PDB entry 2P24 | X-ray diffraction, 2.15 A resolution | chains A and B

== Chain A ==
Name: H-2 class II histocompatibility antigen, A-U alpha chain
Organism: Mus musculus
UniProt: P14438 (HA2U_MOUSE); the construct lacks a stretch of the UniProt sequence, so the offset changes along the chain: 4-9 = UniProt 1-6; 10-192 = UniProt 8-190
Chain sequence (236 residues; row label = number of the first residue in the row; numbers below 1 keep their minus sign (Met-32 is residue -32)):
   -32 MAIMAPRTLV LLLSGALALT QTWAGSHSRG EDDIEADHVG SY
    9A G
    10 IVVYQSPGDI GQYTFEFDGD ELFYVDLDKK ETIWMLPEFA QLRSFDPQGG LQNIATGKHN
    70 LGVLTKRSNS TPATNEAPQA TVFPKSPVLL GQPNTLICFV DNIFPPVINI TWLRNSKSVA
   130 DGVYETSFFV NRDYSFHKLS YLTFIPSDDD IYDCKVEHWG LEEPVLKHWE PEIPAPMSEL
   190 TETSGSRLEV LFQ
Disordered / not traced: -32 to 0, 182-202
Disulfides: Cys107-Cys163
Differences from the reference sequence: expression tag (-32 to 3, 193-202)
Curated features (UniProtKB/Swiss-Prot):
  - region: Glu179 to Glu191 (Connecting peptide)
  - glycosylation: Asn118 (N-linked (GlcNAc...) asparagine)

== Chain B ==
Name: H-2 class II histocompatibility antigen, A-U beta chain
Organism: Mus musculus
UniProt: P06344 (HB2U_MOUSE); the construct lacks a stretch of the UniProt sequence and is renumbered around it, so the offset changes along the chain: 101-164 = UniProt 28-91; 167-184 = UniProt 92-109; 185-298 = UniProt 111-224
Chain sequence (259 residues; numbered -31 to 308 plus 1 insertion-coded residue; 82 numbers in that range are skipped by the numbering (no residue carries them; nothing is unmodelled there); the number before each row is that of its first residue; numbers below 1 keep their minus sign (Met-31 is residue -31)):
   -31 MAIMAPRTLV LLLSGALALT QTWAGSHSRG YGGRASDYKS AH
    91 KGGTGSGSGS GDSERHFVVQ FQPFCYFTNG TQRIRYVTRY IYNREEYLRF DSDVGEYRAV
   151 TELGRPDAEY YNKQ
   167 YLERTRAELD TVCRYNYE
  184A E
   185 TEVPTSLRRL EQPNVVISLS RTEALNHHNT LVCSVTDFYP AKIKVRWFRN GQEETVGVSS
   245 TQLIRNGDWT FQVLVMLEMT PRRGEVYTCH VEHPSLKSPI TVEWRAQSES ARSKSGSRLE
   305 VLFQ
Disordered / not traced: -31 to -4, 91-104, 205-212, 294-308
Disulfides: Cys115-Cys179, Cys217-Cys273
Differences from the reference sequence: linker (91-100); expression tag (299-308)
Curated features (UniProtKB/Swiss-Prot):
  - region: Arg289 to Lys298 (Connecting peptide)
  - glycosylation: Asn119 (N-linked (GlcNAc...) asparagine)

== Chain A / chain B interface ==
Pairs across the interface (148; chain A residue first):
  Ile1(A) - Tyr116(B)
  Ile1(A) - Arg125(B)
  Ile1(A) - Arg129(B)
  Ala3(A) - Tyr116(B)  hydrophobic
  Ala3(A) - Phe117(B)
  Ala3(A) - Thr118(B)
  Asp4(A) - Phe117(B)  hydrogen bond (backbone-backbone)
  Asp4(A) - Thr118(B)
  Asp4(A) - Asn119(B)  hydrogen bond (side chain-backbone)
  His5(A) - Cys115(B)
  His5(A) - Tyr116(B)
  His5(A) - Phe117(B)  hydrogen bond (backbone-backbone)
  His5(A) - Tyr183(B)
  His5(A) - Leu191(B)
  Val6(A) - Phe114(B)  hydrophobic
  Val6(A) - Cys115(B)
  Val6(A) - Tyr116(B)  hydrophobic
  Gly7(A) - Pro113(B)
  Gly7(A) - Phe114(B)
  Gly7(A) - Cys115(B)  hydrogen bond (backbone-backbone)
  Gly7(A) - Phe117(B)
  Ser8(A) - Pro113(B)  hydrogen bond (side chain-backbone)
  Ser8(A) - Phe114(B)
  Tyr9(A) - Arg2(B)
  Tyr9(A) - Ala3(B)
  Tyr9(A) - Ser4(B)  hydrogen bond (backbone-backbone)
  Tyr9(A) - Pro113(B)
  Tyr9(A) - Cys115(B)  hydrophobic
  Tyr9(A) - Val178(B)  hydrophobic
  Tyr9(A) - Asn182(B)
  Tyr9(A) - Glu186(B)  hydrogen bond
  Gly9A(A) - Phe111(B)
  Gly9A(A) - Pro113(B)
  Ile10(A) - Phe111(B)
  Val11(A) - Tyr6(B)  hydrophobic
  Val11(A) - Val109(B)
  Val11(A) - Gln110(B)
  Val11(A) - Phe111(B)  hydrogen bond (backbone-backbone)
  Val12(A) - Val109(B)
  Tyr13(A) - Val108(B)
  Tyr13(A) - Val109(B)  hydrogen bond (backbone-backbone)
  Gln14(A) - Phe107(B)
  Gln14(A) - Val108(B)
  Ser15(A) - His106(B)
  Ser15(A) - Phe107(B)  hydrogen bond (backbone-backbone)
  Pro16(A) - Arg105(B)
  Pro16(A) - His106(B)
  Tyr22(A) - Ala3(B)
  Phe24(A) - Ala3(B)  hydrophobic
  Phe26(A) - Glu186(B)
  Phe26(A) - Ser190(B)
  Asp27(A) - Arg249(B)  hydrogen bond (backbone-side chain)
  Gly28(A) - Arg249(B)
  Asp29(A) - Tyr223(B)
  Asp29(A) - Arg249(B)  salt bridge
  Asp29(A) - Trp253(B)
  Glu30(A) - Trp253(B)  hydrogen bond (backbone-side chain)
  Leu31(A) - Glu186(B)
  Leu31(A) - Trp253(B)  hydrophobic
  Met44(A) - Gly251(B)
  Met44(A) - Trp253(B)
  Leu45(A) - Arg193(B)
  Leu45(A) - Trp253(B)  hydrophobic
  Phe48(A) - Thr189(B)
  Phe48(A) - Ser190(B)
  Gln50(A) - Arg-3(B)
  Leu51(A) - Arg-3(B)
  Leu51(A) - Gly-2(B)
  Leu51(A) - Pro188(B)
  Leu51(A) - Thr189(B)
  Arg52(A) - Arg-3(B)
  Arg52(A) - Tyr-1(B)
  Arg52(A) - Thr185(B)  hydrogen bond
  Arg52(A) - Glu186(B)  salt bridge
  Arg52(A) - Thr189(B)  hydrogen bond
  Ser53(A) - Tyr-1(B)  hydrogen bond (backbone-backbone)
  Ser53(A) - Gly0(B)
  Ser53(A) - Gly1(B)  hydrogen bond (backbone-backbone)
  Phe54(A) - Gly1(B)
  Phe54(A) - Ala3(B)  hydrophobic
  Asn62(A) - Ser4(B)
  Asn62(A) - Asp5(B)
  Asn62(A) - Tyr6(B)  hydrogen bond (side chain-backbone)
  Thr65(A) - Tyr6(B)
  Thr65(A) - Lys7(B)
  Gly66(A) - Tyr6(B)
  Gly66(A) - Val109(B)
  His68(A) - Ser8(B)
  His68(A) - Ala9(B)  hydrogen bond (side chain-backbone)
  Asn69(A) - Tyr6(B)  hydrogen bond
  Asn69(A) - Lys7(B)  hydrogen bond (side chain-backbone)
  Asn69(A) - Ser8(B)
  Asn69(A) - Ala9(B)  hydrogen bond (side chain-backbone)
  Leu70(A) - Phe107(B)
  Leu70(A) - Val108(B)
  Leu70(A) - Val109(B)
  Val72(A) - Ala9(B)  hydrophobic
  Leu73(A) - Tyr132(B)  hydrophobic
  Leu73(A) - Tyr137(B)
  Leu73(A) - Leu153(B)  hydrophobic
  Thr74(A) - Phe107(B)
  Thr74(A) - Tyr132(B)
  Arg76(A) - Leu153(B)  hydrogen bond (side chain-backbone)
  Arg76(A) - Pro156(B)
  Arg76(A) - Asp157(B)  salt bridge
  Ser77(A) - Tyr132(B)  hydrogen bond
  Ser77(A) - Leu153(B)
  Ser79(A) - Phe107(B)
  Thr80(A) - Phe107(B)
  Thr80(A) - Tyr132(B)  hydrogen bond (backbone-side chain)
  Thr80(A) - Asn133(B)
  Pro81(A) - Arg105(B)
  Pro81(A) - His106(B)
  Pro81(A) - Phe107(B)  hydrophobic
  Pro81(A) - Asn133(B)
  Ala82(A) - His106(B)  hydrogen bond (backbone-backbone)
  Ala82(A) - Asn133(B)  hydrogen bond (backbone-side chain)
  Glu85(A) - Arg134(B)  salt bridge
  Phe92(A) - Ile248(B)  hydrophobic
  Phe92(A) - Asn250(B)
  Phe92(A) - Gln256(B)
  Pro93(A) - Gln256(B)
  Lys94(A) - Thr220(B)
  Lys94(A) - Asp221(B)  salt bridge
  Lys94(A) - Asp252(B)  salt bridge
  Lys94(A) - Thr254(B)  hydrogen bond
  Lys94(A) - Gln256(B)
  Pro96(A) - Val200(B)  hydrophobic
  Pro96(A) - Ser218(B)
  Pro96(A) - Thr220(B)
  Ile106(A) - Asn250(B)
  Phe113(A) - Gln110(B)
  Phe113(A) - Asn133(B)
  Phe113(A) - Arg134(B)
  Val139(A) - Gln112(B)
  Asp142(A) - Arg134(B)  salt bridge
  Tyr143(A) - Gln110(B)  hydrogen bond (backbone-side chain)
  Tyr143(A) - Gln112(B)
  Tyr143(A) - Arg129(B)
  Tyr143(A) - Ile131(B)  hydrophobic
  Tyr143(A) - Arg134(B)
  Tyr143(A) - Glu136(B)  hydrogen bond
  Phe145(A) - Gln110(B)
  Leu148(A) - Asn250(B)
  Tyr150(A) - Asn250(B)  hydrogen bond (side chain-backbone)
  Tyr150(A) - Gly251(B)  hydrogen bond (side chain-backbone)
  Tyr150(A) - Asp252(B)
  Trp168(A) - His106(B)
Other interface residues (no listed pair), chain A (67 interface residues in all): Glu2, Glu47, Ser95, Pro114, Thr135, Ser144
Other interface residues (no listed pair), chain B (66 interface residues in all): His10, Val127, Gly154, Tyr161

== Overview ==
Chain A and chain B form an interface of 67 and 66 residues respectively, with 31 hydrogen bonds and 7 salt
bridges. Polar contacts include Asp29(A)-Arg249(B), Arg52(A)-Glu186(B) and Arg76(A)-Asp157(B).
Chain A is H-2 class II histocompatibility antigen, A-U alpha chain and chain B is H-2 class II
histocompatibility antigen, A-U beta chain, both from Mus musculus; the structure, I-Au/MBP125-135, was
determined by X-ray diffraction (same publication as 2P1Y).
